PDB entry 5W43 | X-ray diffraction, 3.15 A resolution | chains A and B of the 4 polymer chains in the assembly

Chain A (and B):
Name: Transcriptional regulatory protein RcsB
Organism: Escherichia coli str. K-12 substr. MG1655
Notes: chain B of this document is another copy of the same molecule, construct and numbering; everything in this record applies to it too
UniProt: P0DMC7 (RCSB_ECOLI); numbering as in UniProt (aligned over 1-216)
Sequence (216 residues; row label = number of the first residue in the row):
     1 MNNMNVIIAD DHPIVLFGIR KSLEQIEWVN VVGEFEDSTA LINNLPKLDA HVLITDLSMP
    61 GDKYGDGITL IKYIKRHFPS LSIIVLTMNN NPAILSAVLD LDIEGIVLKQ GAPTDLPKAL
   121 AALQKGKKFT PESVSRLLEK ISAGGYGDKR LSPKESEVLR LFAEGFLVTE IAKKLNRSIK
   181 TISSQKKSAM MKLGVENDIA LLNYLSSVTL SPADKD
Not modelled in the structure: 1, 142-147, 210-216 (chain B: 1, 126-130, 142-148, 208-216)
UniProt features mapped onto this chain:
  - DNA-binding region: Val168 to Lys187 (H-T-H motif)
  - modified residue: Asp56 (4-aspartylphosphate)
  - mutagenesis: Asp56 (D56E: Increases heterodimer formation with RcsA. Does not affect heterodimer formation with BglJ; D56N: Decreases heterodimer formation with RcsA. Does not affect heterodimer formation with BglJ)
What the authors report for this chain:
  - binding site for the 22-nt DNA strand: Ser152, Lys154, Val168, Thr169, Arg177, Ser178, Lys180, Thr181, Ser183, Ser184, Gln185, Lys186, Lys187, Lys192
  - binding site for the 22-nt DNA strand: Lys180, Ser184
  - post-translational modification sites: Asp56, Lys154, Lys180 (citing earlier work)

How chain A and chain B interact:
Contacting residue pairs (36):
  His12(A) - Met88(B)
  His12(A) - Lys109(B)
  His12(A) - Gln110(B)
  Pro13(A) - Lys109(B)
  Pro13(A) - Gln110(B)
  Pro13(A) - Gly111(B)
  Ile14(A) - Ile19(B)  hydrophobic
  Ile14(A) - Leu86(B)  hydrophobic
  Ile14(A) - Lys109(B)
  Val15(A) - Val15(B)  hydrophobic
  Phe17(A) - Gly18(B)
  Phe17(A) - Ser22(B)
  Gly18(A) - Gly18(B)
  Lys21(A) - Phe17(B)
  Ser22(A) - Phe17(B)
  Leu86(A) - Ile14(B)  hydrophobic
  Met88(A) - His12(B)
  Met88(A) - Met88(B)  hydrophobic
  Lys109(A) - Asp11(B)
  Lys109(A) - His12(B)
  Lys109(A) - Pro13(B)
  Gln110(A) - Asp11(B)
  Gln110(A) - His12(B)
  Gly111(A) - Asp11(B)
  Gly111(A) - Pro13(B)
  Ala112(A) - Pro13(B)
  Pro113(A) - Pro13(B)
  Phe162(A) - Ile199(B)
  Gly165(A) - Ile199(B)
  Asn197(A) - Gly165(B)
  Ile199(A) - Phe162(B)
  Ile199(A) - Ala163(B)
  Ile199(A) - Gly165(B)
  Ile199(A) - Phe166(B)
  Leu202(A) - Ile199(B)  hydrophobic
  Leu202(A) - Leu202(B)  hydrophobic
Other interface residues (no listed pair), chain A (25 interface residues in all): Asp11, Ile19, Gln25, Leu116, Phe166
Other interface residues (no listed pair), chain B (26 interface residues in all): Lys21, Gln25, Ala112, Leu116, Leu167, Asn197

Overview:
The interface between chain A and chain B involves 25 residues on one side and 26 on the other. UniProt lists
one mutagenesis site on chain A. The paper reports a binding site for the 22-nt DNA strand at Ser152(A),
Lys154(A) and Val168(A) among others; modification sites Asp56(A), Lys154(A) and Lys180(A).
Chain A and chain B are both Transcriptional regulatory protein RcsB (Escherichia coli str. K-12 substr.
MG1655); the structure, Structure of the two-component response regulator RcsB-DNA complex, was determined by
X-ray diffraction (same publication as 5VXN).
